Entry 6SK7 (electron microscopy, 2.90 A resolution); this record covers chains C and D of the 4 polymer chains in the assembly.

== Chain C ==
Molecule: VP3 capsid protein
Source organism: Human rhinovirus A serotype 89 (strain 41467-Gallo)
Notes: EC 3.4.22.29, 3.6.1.15, 3.4.22.28, 2.7.7.48
Reference sequence: P07210 (POLG_HRV8A); residues 1-238 here correspond to UniProt positions 337-574 (UniProt number = residue number + 336)
Chain sequence (238 residues; each row starts with the number of its first residue):
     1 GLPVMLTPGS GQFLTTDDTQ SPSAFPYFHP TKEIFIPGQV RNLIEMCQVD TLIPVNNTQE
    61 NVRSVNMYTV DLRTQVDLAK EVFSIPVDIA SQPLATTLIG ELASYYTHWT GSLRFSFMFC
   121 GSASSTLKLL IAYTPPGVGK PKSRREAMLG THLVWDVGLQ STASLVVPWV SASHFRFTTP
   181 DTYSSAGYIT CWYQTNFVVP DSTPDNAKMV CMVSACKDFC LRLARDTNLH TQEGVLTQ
Disordered / not traced: 1-20, 235-238
UniProt features mapped onto this chain:
  - region: Leu236 to Gln238 (Amphipathic alpha-helix)

== Chain D ==
Molecule: VP4 capsid protein
Source organism: Human rhinovirus A serotype 89 (strain 41467-Gallo)
Reference sequence: D3KZ50 (D3KZ50_9ENTO); residues 0-68 here correspond to UniProt positions 1-69 (UniProt number = residue number + 1)
Chain sequence (69 residues; numbered 0 to 68; the number before each row is that of its first residue; numbering starts at 0):
     0 MGAQVSRQNV GTHSTQNSVS NGSSLNYFNI NYFKDAASSG ASRLDFSQDP SKFTDPVKDV
    60 LEKGIPTLQ
Disordered / not traced: 0-27, 45-68

== How chain C and chain D interact ==
Residue-residue contacts (9; chain C residue first):
  Ser21(C) with Phe32(D); Ser37(D), hydrogen bond (backbone-side chain)
  Pro22(C) with Phe32(D); Ser37(D)
  Ser23(C) with Asp34(D); Ser37(D), hydrogen bond (backbone-side chain)
  Pro26(C) with Asp34(D)
  Tyr27(C) with Asp34(D), hydrogen bond (backbone-side chain)
  Arg41(C) with Asp44(D)

== Overview ==
6 residues of chain C and 4 residues of chain D are in contact; the contacts include 3 hydrogen bonds. Polar
contacts include Ser21(C)-Ser37(D), Ser23(C)-Ser37(D) and Tyr27(C)-Asp34(D).
Chain C is VP3 capsid protein and chain D is VP4 capsid protein, both from Human rhinovirus A serotype 89
(strain 41467-Gallo); the structure, Cryo-EM structure of rhinovirus-A89, was determined by electron
microscopy, deposited together with 6SK5 and 6SK6.
